PDB entry 7UUX | X-ray diffraction, 2.26 A resolution | chains A and F of the 6 polymer chains in the assembly

Chain A:
Molecule: Cyclic GMP-AMP synthase
Organism: Mus musculus
Notes: EC 2.7.7.86; engineered mutation(s): E211Q, D213N
UniProt: Q8C6L5 (CGAS_MOUSE); residues 147-507 here = UniProt positions 147-507
Amino-acid sequence (364 residues; row label = number of the first residue in the row):
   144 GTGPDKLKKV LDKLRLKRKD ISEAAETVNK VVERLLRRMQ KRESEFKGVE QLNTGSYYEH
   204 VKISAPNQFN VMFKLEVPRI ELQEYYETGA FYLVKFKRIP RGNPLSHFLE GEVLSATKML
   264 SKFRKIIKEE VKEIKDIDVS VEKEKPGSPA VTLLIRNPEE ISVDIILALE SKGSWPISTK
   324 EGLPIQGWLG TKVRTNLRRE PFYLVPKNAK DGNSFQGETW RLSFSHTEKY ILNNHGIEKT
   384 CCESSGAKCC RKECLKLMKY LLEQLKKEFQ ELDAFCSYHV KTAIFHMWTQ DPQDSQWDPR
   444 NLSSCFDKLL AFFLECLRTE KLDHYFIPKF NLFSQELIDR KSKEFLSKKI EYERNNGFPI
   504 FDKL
Unresolved in the structure: 144-148, 240-245
Sequence notes: expression tag (144-146); conflict Gln211 (Glu in Q8C6L5), Asn213 (Asp in Q8C6L5)
Bound ions: Mg2+: Gln211, Asn213 (together with ATP); Zn2+: His378, Cys384, Cys385, Cys392
Ligand contacts: ATP (adenosine-5'-triphosphate): Gly198, Ser199, Glu202, Lys205, Gln211, Asn213, Arg364, Ser368, Glu371, Lys402, Cys419, Ser420, Tyr421, Lys424, His467
Curated features (UniProtKB/Swiss-Prot):
  - region: Lys372 to Lys395 (DNA-binding)
  - motif: Leu154 to Leu159 (Nuclear export signal), Asp281 to Ser291 (Nuclear localization signal)
  - binding site (GTP): Thr197, Asp307, Arg364 to Glu371
  - binding site (ATP): Ser199, Glu371, Lys402, Ser420 to Lys424
  - binding site (2',3'-cGAMP): Gly290, Asp307, Lys350, Arg364 to Ser366
  - binding site (Mg(2+)): Asp307
  - binding site (Zn(2+)): His378, Cys384, Cys385, Cys392
  - site: Arg241 (Arginine-anchor), Asp307, Ile308 (Cleavage)
  - modified residue: Lys156 (N6-lactoyllysine), Glu176 (PolyADP-ribosyl glutamic acid), Ser199 (Phosphoserine), Tyr201 (Phosphotyrosine), Glu272 (5-glutamyl polyglutamate), Ser291 (Phosphoserine), Glu302 (5-glutamyl glutamate), Lys372 (N6-acetyllysine), Lys382 (N6-acetyllysine), Lys402 (N6-acetyllysine), Ser420 (Phosphoserine), Lys491 (N6-methyllysine)
  - lipidation (S-palmitoyl cysteine): Cys392, Cys393, Cys459
  - cross-link (Glycyl lysine isopeptide (Lys-Gly)): Lys217 (interchain with G-Cter in SUMO), Lys271 (interchain with G-Cter in ubiquitin), Lys335 (interchain with G-Cter in SUMO), Lys372 (interchain with G-Cter in SUMO), Lys382 (interchain with G-Cter in SUMO), Lys399 (interchain with G-Cter in ubiquitin), Lys402 (interchain with G-Cter in ubiquitin), Lys409 (interchain with G-Cter in ubiquitin), Lys410 (interchain with G-Cter in ubiquitin), Lys464 (interchain with G-Cter in SUMO)
From the paper describing this entry:
  - specificity-determining residues: His467 (proposed by the authors, not directly observed)
  - mutagenesis - R364A (33-fold), H467A: decreased catalytic activity on ATP/GTP
  - mutagenesis - H467A (2-fold): increased catalytic activity on GTP/GTP
  - specificity-determining residues: Ile309, Arg364
  - mutagenesis - R364A (10-fold): decreased catalytic activity on GTP/GTP
  - mutagenesis - R364A (4-fold): increased catalytic activity on ATP/ATP

Chain F:
Molecule: Palindromic DNA18
Organism: DNA molecule
Sequence (18 nucleotides; numbered 1 to 18; the number before each row is that of its first residue):
     1 ATCTGTACAT GTACAGAT

Interface between chain A and chain F:
Pairs across the interface - 12 pairs, chain A then chain F:
  Arg161(A) with DT4(F), hydrogen bond to the base; DG5(F), hydrogen bond to the sugar
  Ser165(A) with DG5(F), hydrogen bond to the phosphate; DT6(F), hydrogen bond to the phosphate
  Ala168(A) with DA7(F), phosphate contact
  Asn172(A) with DA7(F), hydrogen bond to the phosphate
  Asn196(A) with DC8(F), hydrogen bond to the phosphate
  Tyr200(A) with DT6(F), hydrogen bond to the phosphate; DA7(F), hydrogen bond to the phosphate
  Tyr201(A) with DA7(F), phosphate contact; DC8(F), phosphate contact
  Lys372(A) with DC8(F), salt bridge to the phosphate
Interface residues without a listed pair, chain A (9 interface residues in all): Ile164

Overview:
Chain A and chain F form an interface of 9 and 5 residues respectively, with 8 hydrogen bonds and 1 salt
bridge. Polar pairs include Arg161(A)-DT4(F), Arg161(A)-DG5(F) and Ser165(A)-DG5(F). Ligands of chain A: ATP.
From the paper: R364A and H467A of chain A reduce catalytic activity on ATP/GTP; specificity determinants
His467(A), Ile309(A) and Arg364(A).
Here chain A is Cyclic GMP-AMP synthase (Mus musculus) and chain F is Palindromic DNA18 (DNA molecule). Entry
7UUX (ATP binds to Cyclic GMP AMP synthase (cGAS) through Mg coordination) was determined by X-ray
diffraction, deposited together with 7UXW, 7UYQ, 7UYZ, 7UZR, 7V0W, 8EAE and 14 further entries.
